6M7J - chains C and F of the 9 polymer chains in the assembly; structure by electron microscopy, 4.40 A resolution (low resolution: residue-level contacts below are approximate; hydrogen-bond / salt-bridge calls are withheld).

[Chain C]
Name: DNA-directed RNA polymerase subunit beta
From: Mycobacterium tuberculosis
Notes: EC 2.7.7.6
Reference sequence: V9Z879 (V9Z879_MYCTX); residues 7-1178 here correspond to UniProt positions 1-1172 (UniProt number = residue number - 6)
Sequence (1179 residues; row label = number of the first residue in the row):
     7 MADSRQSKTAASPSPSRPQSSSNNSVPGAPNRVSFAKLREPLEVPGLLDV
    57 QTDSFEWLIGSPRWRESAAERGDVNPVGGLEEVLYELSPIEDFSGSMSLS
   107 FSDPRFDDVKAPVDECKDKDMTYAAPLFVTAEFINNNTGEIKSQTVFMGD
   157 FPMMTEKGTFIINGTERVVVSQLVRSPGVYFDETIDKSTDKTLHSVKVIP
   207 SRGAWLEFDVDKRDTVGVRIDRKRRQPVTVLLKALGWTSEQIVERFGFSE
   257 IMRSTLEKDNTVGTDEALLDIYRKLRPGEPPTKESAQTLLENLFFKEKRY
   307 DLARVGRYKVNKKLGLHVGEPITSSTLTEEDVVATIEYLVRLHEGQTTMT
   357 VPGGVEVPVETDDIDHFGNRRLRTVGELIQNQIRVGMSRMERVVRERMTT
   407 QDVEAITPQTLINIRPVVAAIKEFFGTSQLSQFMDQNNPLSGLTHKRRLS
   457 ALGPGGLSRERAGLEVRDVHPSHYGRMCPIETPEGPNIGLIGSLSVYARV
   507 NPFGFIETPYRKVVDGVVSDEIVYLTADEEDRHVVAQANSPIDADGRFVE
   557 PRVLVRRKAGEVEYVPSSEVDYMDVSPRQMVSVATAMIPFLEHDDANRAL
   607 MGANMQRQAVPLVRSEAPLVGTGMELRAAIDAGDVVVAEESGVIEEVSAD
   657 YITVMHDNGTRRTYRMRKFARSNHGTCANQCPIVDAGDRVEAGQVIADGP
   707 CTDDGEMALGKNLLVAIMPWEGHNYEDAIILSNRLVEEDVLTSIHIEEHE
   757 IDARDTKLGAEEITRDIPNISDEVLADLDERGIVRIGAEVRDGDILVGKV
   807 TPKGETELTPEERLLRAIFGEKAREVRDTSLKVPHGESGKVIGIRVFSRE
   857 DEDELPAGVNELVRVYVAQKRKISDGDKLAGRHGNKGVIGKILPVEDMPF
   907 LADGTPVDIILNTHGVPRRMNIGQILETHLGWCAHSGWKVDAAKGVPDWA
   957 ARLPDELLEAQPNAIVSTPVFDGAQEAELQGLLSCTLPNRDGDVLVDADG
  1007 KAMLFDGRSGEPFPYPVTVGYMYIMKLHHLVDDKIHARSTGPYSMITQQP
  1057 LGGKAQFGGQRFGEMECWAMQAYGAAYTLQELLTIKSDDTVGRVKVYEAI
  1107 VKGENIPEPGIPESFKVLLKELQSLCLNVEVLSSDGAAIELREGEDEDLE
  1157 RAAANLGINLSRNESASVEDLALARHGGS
Disordered / not traced: 7-29, 1141-1185
Construct notes: expression tag (1179-1185)
Ligand contacts: Corallopyronin A (C0L; methyl [(1E,5R)-5-{(3E)-3-[(2E,4E,8R,9E,12E)-1,8-dihydroxy-2,5,9-trimethyltetradeca-2,4,9,12-tetraen-1-ylidene]-2,4-dioxo-3,4-d ihydro-2H-pyran-6-yl}hex-1-en-1-yl]carbamate): Trp1074, Gln1077, Leu1089, Ser1120, Phe1121, Leu1124, Leu1125, Leu1128

[Chain F]
Name: RNA polymerase sigma factor SigA
From: Mycobacterium tuberculosis
Reference sequence: P9WGI0 (SIGA_MYCTO); residues 1-528 here = UniProt positions 1-528
Sequence (531 residues; each row starts with the number of its first residue; numbers below 1 keep their minus sign (Gly-2 is residue -2)):
    -2 GPHMAATKASTATDEPVKRTATKSPAASASGAKTGAKRTAAKSASGSPPA
    48 KRATKPAARSVKPASAPQDTTTSTIPKRKTRAAAKSAAAKAPSARGHATK
    98 PRAPKDAQHEAATDPEDALDSVEELDAEPDLDVEPGEDLDLDAADLNLDD
   148 LEDDVAPDADDDLDSGDDEDHEDLEAEAAVAPGQTADDDEEIAEPTEKDK
   198 ASGDFVWDEDESEALRQARKDAELTASADSVRAYLKQIGKVALLNAEEEV
   248 ELAKRIEAGLYATQLMTELSERGEKLPAAQRRDMMWICRDGDRAKNHLLE
   298 ANLRLVVSLAKRYTGRGMAFLDLIQEGNLGLIRAVEKFDYTKGYKFSTYA
   348 TWWIRQAITRAMADQARTIRIPVHMVEVINKLGRIQRELLQDLGREPTPE
   398 ELAKEMDITPEKVLEIQQYAREPISLDQTIGDEGDSQLGDFIEDSEAVVA
   448 VDAVSFTLLQDQLQSVLDTLSEREAGVVRLRFGLTDGQPRTLDEIGQVYG
   498 VTRERIRQIESKTMSKLRHPSRSQVLRDYLD
Disordered / not traced: -2 to 208, 528
Construct notes: expression tag (-2 to 0)
Curated features (UniProtKB/Swiss-Prot):
  - DNA-binding region: Leu489 to Ser508 (H-T-H motif)
  - region: Ala225 to Ala259 (Sigma-70 factor domain-1)
  - motif: Asp319 to Gln322 (Interaction with polymerase core subunit RpoC)

[How chain C and chain F interact]
Contacting residue pairs (41):
  Arg219(C) with Ser209(F)
  Arg230(C) with Ala211(F); Leu212(F); Arg213(F); Gln214(F); Ala215(F)
  Arg231(C) with Ala211(F)
  Arg421(C) with Leu387(F); Gln388(F)
  Gln435(C) with Asp429(F)
  Asn775(C) with Leu527(F)
  Pro816(C) with Phe479(F); Leu481(F)
  Glu817(C) with Phe453(F); Gln457(F)
  Arg819(C) with Phe479(F); Pro486(F)
  Leu820(C) with Leu460(F); Phe479(F)
  Leu821(C) with Tyr526(F); Leu527(F)
  Ala823(C) with Met511(F); Arg515(F)
  Ile824(C) with Met511(F); Leu514(F); Arg515(F)
  Phe825(C) with Ser520(F); Arg524(F); Leu527(F)
  Glu827(C) with Arg524(F); Leu527(F)
  Tyr1049(C) with Asp441(F)
  Ser1050(C) with Asp441(F)
  Met1051(C) with Ile439(F); Glu440(F); Asp441(F); Ser442(F)
  Ile1052(C) with Gly436(F)
  Leu1057(C) with Asp437(F)
  Val1100(C) with Ala447(F)
  Tyr1103(C) with Val448(F)
Also at the interface, not in a pair above, chain C (27 interface residues in all): Gln415, Asn419, Thr815, Ala863, Pro1048
Also at the interface, not in a pair above, chain F (38 interface residues in all): Arg384, Arg418, Ala444, Val445, Val451, Leu456, Gly480, Leu523

[Summary]
The interface between chain C and chain F involves 27 residues on one side and 38 on the other. Chain C binds
Corallopyronin A.
Chain C is DNA-directed RNA polymerase subunit beta and chain F is RNA polymerase sigma factor SigA, both from
Mycobacterium tuberculosis; the structure, Mycobacterium tuberculosis RNAP with RbpA/us fork and
Corallopyronin, was determined by electron microscopy together with 6EDT, 6EE8 and 6EEC from the same study.
